PDB entry 2XZ6 | X-ray diffraction, 3.14 A resolution | chains F and G of the 5 polymer chains in the assembly

[Chain F (and G)]
Name: Soluble acetylcholine receptor
Source organism: Aplysia californica
Notes: chain G of this document is another copy of the same molecule, construct and numbering; everything in this record applies to it too
UniProt: Q8WSF8 (Q8WSF8_APLCA); residues 1-217 here correspond to UniProt positions 20-236 (UniProt number = residue number + 19)
Amino-acid sequence (217 residues; row label = number of the first residue in the row):
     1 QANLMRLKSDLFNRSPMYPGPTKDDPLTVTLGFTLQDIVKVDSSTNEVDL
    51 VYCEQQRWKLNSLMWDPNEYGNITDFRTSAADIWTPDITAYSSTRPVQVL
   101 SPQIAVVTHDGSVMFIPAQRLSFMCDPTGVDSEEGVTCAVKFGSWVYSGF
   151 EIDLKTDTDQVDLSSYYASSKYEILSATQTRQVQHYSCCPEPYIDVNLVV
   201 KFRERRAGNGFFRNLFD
Unresolved in the structure: 207-217
Disulfides: Cys125-Cys138, Cys188-Cys189
Covalent attachments: 2-(trimethylammonium)ethyl thiol (ETM) linked to Cys53
Sequence notes: conflict Val41 (Ala60 in Q8WSF8), Val136 (Ala155 in Q8WSF8); engineered mutation Cys53 (Tyr72 in Q8WSF8)
What the authors report for this chain:
  - binding site for 2-(trimethylammonium)ethyl thiol: Gln36, Cys53, Tyr91, Ser165
  - mutagenesis - Y53C: decreased binding to [3H]epibatidine

[Interface between chain F and chain G]
Pairs across the interface (46):
  Pro16(F) with Met5(G)
  Met17(F) with Met5(G)
  Pro19(F) with Gln1(G); Leu4(G), hydrophobic; Met5(G), hydrophobic
  Thr22(F) with Leu4(G)
  Asp24(F) with Gly71(G)
  Asp25(F) with Gln1(G), hydrogen bond (side chain-backbone)
  Ser43(F) with Lys171(G)
  Ser44(F) with Lys171(G)
  Thr45(F) with Val39(G)
  Asn46(F) with Ser169(G), hydrogen bond (side chain-backbone); Ser170(G); Lys171(G)
  Glu47(F) with Val39(G); Arg120(G), salt bridge
  Asp87(F) with Pro102(G); Ile104(G)
  Thr89(F) with Pro102(G)
  Tyr91(F) with Gln36(G), hydrogen bond (backbone-side chain)
  Ser93(F) with Val51(G); Leu100(G)
  Thr94(F) with Arg120(G), hydrogen bond (backbone-side chain)
  Arg95(F) with Gln98(G), hydrogen bond; Leu100(G); Arg120(G)
  Pro96(F) with Gln98(G); Val99(G); Leu100(G)
  Met124(F) with Gln36(G); Asp37(G); Val51(G), hydrophobic; Tyr167(G), hydrophobic
  Cys125(F) with Tyr167(G), hydrogen bond (backbone-side chain)
  Asp126(F) with Tyr167(G), hydrogen bond (backbone-side chain); Ser169(G)
  Trp145(F) with Cys53(G), hydrophobic; Ser101(G), hydrogen bond; Pro102(G); Ile116(G), hydrogen bond (side chain-backbone); Ala118(G), hydrophobic
  Val146(F) with Arg77(G), hydrogen bond (backbone-side chain); Ile104(G)
  Tyr147(F) with Arg77(G)
  Ser148(F) with Arg77(G)
  Glu151(F) with Arg77(G), salt bridge
Interface residues without a listed pair, chain F (29 interface residues in all): Tyr18, Gly20, Ser92
Interface residues without a listed pair, chain G (26 interface residues in all): Lys8, Lys40, Val106

[In short]
29 residues of chain F face 26 of chain G across their interface; the contacts include 10 hydrogen bonds and 2
salt bridges. Polar contacts include Glu47(F)-Arg120(G), Glu151(F)-Arg77(G) and Asp25(F)-Gln1(G). The paper
reports a binding site for 2-(trimethylammonium)ethyl thiol at Gln36(F), Cys53(F) and Tyr91(F) among others;
Y53C of chain F reduces binding to [3H]epibatidine.
Both chains are Soluble acetylcholine receptor (Aplysia californica). Entry 2XZ6 (MTSET-modified Y53C mutant
of Aplysia AChBP) was determined by X-ray diffraction together with 2XZ5 from the same study.
